9EOJ - chains U and W of the 30 polymer chains in the assembly; structure by electron microscopy, 17.00 A resolution (very low resolution: no residue pairs are listed; an interface is given only as per-side residue counts).

Chain U:
Molecule: Gamma-tubulin complex component
Organism: Xenopus laevis
UniProtKB: A0A1L8HGZ5 (A0A1L8HGZ5_XENLA); residues 1-1019 here = UniProt positions 1-1019
Amino-acid sequence (1019 residues; numbered 1 to 1019; the number before each row is that of its first residue):
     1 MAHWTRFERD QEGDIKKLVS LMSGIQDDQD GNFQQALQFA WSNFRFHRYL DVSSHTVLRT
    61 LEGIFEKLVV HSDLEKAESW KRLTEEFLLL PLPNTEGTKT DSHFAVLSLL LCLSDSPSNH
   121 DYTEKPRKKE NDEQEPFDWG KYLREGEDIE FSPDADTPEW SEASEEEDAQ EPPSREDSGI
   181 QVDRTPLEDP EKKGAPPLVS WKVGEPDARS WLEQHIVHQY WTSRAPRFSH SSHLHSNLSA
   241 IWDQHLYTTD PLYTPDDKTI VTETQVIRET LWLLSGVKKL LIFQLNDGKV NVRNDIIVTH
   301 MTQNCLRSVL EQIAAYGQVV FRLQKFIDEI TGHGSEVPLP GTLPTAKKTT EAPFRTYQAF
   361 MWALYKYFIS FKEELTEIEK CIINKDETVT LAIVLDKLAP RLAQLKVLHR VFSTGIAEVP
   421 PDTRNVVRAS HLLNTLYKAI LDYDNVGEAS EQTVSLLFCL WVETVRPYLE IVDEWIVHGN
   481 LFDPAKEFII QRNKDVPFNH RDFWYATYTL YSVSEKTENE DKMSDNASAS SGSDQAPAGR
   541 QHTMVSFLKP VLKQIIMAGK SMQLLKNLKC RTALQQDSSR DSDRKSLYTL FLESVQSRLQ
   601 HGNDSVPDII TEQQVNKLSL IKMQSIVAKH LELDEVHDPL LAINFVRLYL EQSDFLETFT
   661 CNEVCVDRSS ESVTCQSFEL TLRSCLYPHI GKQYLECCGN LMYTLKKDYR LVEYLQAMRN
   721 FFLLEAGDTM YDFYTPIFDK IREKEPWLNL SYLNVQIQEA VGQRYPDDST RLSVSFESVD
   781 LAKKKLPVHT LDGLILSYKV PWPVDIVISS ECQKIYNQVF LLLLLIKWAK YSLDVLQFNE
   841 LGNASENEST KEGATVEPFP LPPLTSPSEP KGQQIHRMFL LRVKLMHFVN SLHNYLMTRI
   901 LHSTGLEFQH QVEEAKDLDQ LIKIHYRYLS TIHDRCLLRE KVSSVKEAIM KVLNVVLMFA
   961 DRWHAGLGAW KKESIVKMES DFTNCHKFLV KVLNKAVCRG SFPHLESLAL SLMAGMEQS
Disordered / not traced: 1-258, 330-353, 509-547, 572-669, 845-870, 1015-1019

Chain W:
Molecule: Gamma-tubulin complex component
Organism: Xenopus laevis
UniProtKB: Q642S3 (Q642S3_XENLA); residue numbers follow UniProt; this construct covers 1-666
Amino-acid sequence (666 residues; each row starts with the number of its first residue):
     1 MIHELLLALS GYPGSIFTWN KRTGLQVSQD IPFLHPGETS VLNRLCKLGT DYIRFTEFIE
    61 QYTGHVQQQD HHPSQQGQVG LHGIYLRAFC RGLDSILQPY RQALLDLEQE FLADPHLSIS
   121 HINYSLDQFH LLFPSIMVVV EQIKSQKIHG CQILETVYKH SCGGLPPVRS ALEKTLAVCH
   181 GVMYKQLSAW MLHGLLLDQY EEFFVRQGSS SGNLAAAFEE EEDDLGIGGL TGKQLRELQD
   241 LRLIEEENML APSLKQFSLR AEMLPSYIPV RVAEKILFVG ESVQMFENQN VNMSRTGSIL
   301 KNQEDTFAAE LHRLKQQPLF SLVDFESVLD RIRSTVAEHL WKLMVEESDL LGQLKIIKDF
   361 YLLGRGELFQ AFIDVAQNML KTPPTAVTEH DVNVAFQLSA HKVLLDDDNL LPLLNLTIDY
   421 HGKEHKDTSQ PREGPFRDMS PREAPTSGWA ALGLSYKVQW PLHILFTPAV LEKYNVVFKY
   481 LLSVRRVQSE LQHCWALQMQ RKHLESNKTD AIKWRLQNHM AFLVDNLQYY LQVDVLESQF
   541 SQLLQQINST RDFESIRLAH DHFLSNLLAQ SFILLKPVFH CLNEILELCH SFCSLVSQNL
   601 GPLDERGAGQ LDILVKGFSC QSSLLFRILS SVRNHQINPD LAQLLLRLDY NKYYTQAGGT
   661 LGSFGL
Disordered / not traced: 65-80, 209-252, 419-441, 655-666

Chain U / chain W interface:
At this resolution (17 A) residue pairs are not listed: 51 residues of chain U and 53 of chain W lie at the interface.

Summary:
Chain U and chain W form an interface of 51 and 53 residues respectively.
Here chain U is Gamma-tubulin complex component and chain W is Gamma-tubulin complex component, both from
Xenopus laevis. Entry 9EOJ (Vertebrate microtubule-capping gamma-tubulin ring complex) was determined by
electron microscopy together with 9EOK from the same study.
